Entry 9GXA (electron microscopy, 4.01 A resolution (low resolution: residue-level contacts below are approximate; hydrogen-bond / salt-bridge calls are withheld)); this record covers chains G and J of the 10 polymer chains in the assembly.

[Chain G]
Molecule: Histone H3-like centromeric protein A
Source organism: Homo sapiens
UniProt: P49450 (CENPA_HUMAN); residues 2-140 here = UniProt positions 2-140
Amino-acid sequence (139 residues; row label = number of the first residue in the row):
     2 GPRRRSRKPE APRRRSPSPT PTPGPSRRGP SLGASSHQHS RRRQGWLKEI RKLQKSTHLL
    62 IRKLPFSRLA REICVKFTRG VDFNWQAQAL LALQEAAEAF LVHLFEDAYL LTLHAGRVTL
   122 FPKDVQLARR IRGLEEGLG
Not modelled in the structure: 2-58, 135-140

[Chain J]
Molecule: 147 bp alpha-satellite DNA
Source organism: Homo sapiens
Sequence (147 nucleotides; each row starts with the number of its first residue; numbers below 1 keep their minus sign (DA-73 is residue -73)):
   -73 ATCGAGGAAG TTCATATAAA AGGCAAACGG AAGCATTCTC AGAATATTCT TTGTGATGAT
   -13 GGAGTTTCAC TCACAGAGCT GAACATGCCT TTTGATGGAG CAGTTTCCAA ATACACTTTT
    47 GGTAGAATCT GCAGGTGGAT ATTTGAT
Not modelled in the structure: -73 to -63, 50-73

[How chain G and chain J interact]
Residue-residue contacts (12):
  Arg63(G) with DG-45(J)
  Arg72(G) with DA-53(J)
  Phe84(G) with DA-53(J)
  Trp86(G) with DA-54(J)
  Gln87(G) with DA-54(J)
  Arg118(G) with DC-34(J); DA-33(J)
  Val119(G) with DT-35(J); DC-34(J)
  Thr120(G) with DT-35(J); DC-34(J)
  Phe122(G) with DA-33(J)

[Summary]
Chain G and chain J form an interface of 9 and 6 residues respectively.
Here chain G is Histone H3-like centromeric protein A and chain J is 147 bp alpha-satellite DNA, both from
Homo sapiens. Entry 9GXA (CENP-A/H4 di-tetrasome assembled on alpha-satellite DNA) was determined by electron
microscopy.
